PDB entry 1CIW | X-ray diffraction, 2.70 A resolution | chains C and D of the 4 polymer chains in the assembly

Chain C (and D):
Name: Protein (peanut lectin)
Organism: Arachis hypogaea
Notes: chain D of this document is another copy of the same molecule, construct and numbering; everything in this record applies to it too
UniProtKB: P02872; residues 1-236 here correspond to UniProt positions 24-259 (UniProt number = residue number + 23)
Chain sequence (236 residues; numbered 1 to 236; the number before each row is that of its first residue):
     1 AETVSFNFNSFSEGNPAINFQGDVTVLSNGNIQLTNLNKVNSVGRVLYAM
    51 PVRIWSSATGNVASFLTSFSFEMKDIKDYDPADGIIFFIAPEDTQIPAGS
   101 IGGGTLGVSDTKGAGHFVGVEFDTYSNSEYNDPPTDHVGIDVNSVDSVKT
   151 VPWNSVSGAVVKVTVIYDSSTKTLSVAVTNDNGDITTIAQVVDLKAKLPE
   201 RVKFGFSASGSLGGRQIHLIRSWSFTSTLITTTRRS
Disordered / not traced: 233-236
Ion coordination: Mn2+: Glu-121, Asp-123, Asp-132, His-137; Ca2+: Asp-123, Tyr-125, Asn-127, Asp-132
Curated features (UniProtKB/Swiss-Prot):
  - binding site (Mn(2+)): Glu-121, Asp-123, Asp-132, His-137
  - binding site (Ca(2+)): Asp-123, Tyr-125, Asn-127, Asp-132

How chain C and chain D interact:
Pairs across the interface (30; chain C residue first):
  Asn-9(C) / Lys-74(D)
  Ser-10(C) / Lys-74(D)
  Leu-27(C) / Ser-28(D)
  Leu-27(C) / Asn-29(D)
  Ser-28(C) / Leu-27(D)
  Ser-28(C) / Gln-33(D)  hydrogen bond
  Ser-28(C) / Leu-37(D)
  Ser-28(C) / Ile-217(D)
  Asn-29(C) / Leu-27(D)
  Asn-29(C) / Asn-29(D)
  Asn-29(C) / Lys-74(D)  hydrogen bond (backbone-side chain)
  Asn-29(C) / Ile-217(D)
  Asn-29(C) / Leu-219(D)
  Gly-30(C) / Lys-74(D)
  Asn-31(C) / Lys-74(D)
  Gln-33(C) / Ser-28(D)  hydrogen bond
  Leu-37(C) / Ser-28(D)
  Glu-72(C) / Arg-221(D)  salt bridge
  Lys-74(C) / Asn-9(D)
  Lys-74(C) / Ser-10(D)
  Lys-74(C) / Asn-29(D)  hydrogen bond (side chain-backbone)
  Lys-74(C) / Gly-30(D)
  Lys-74(C) / Asn-31(D)
  Gly-158(C) / Arg-221(D)
  Ile-217(C) / Ser-28(D)
  Ile-217(C) / Asn-29(D)
  Leu-219(C) / Asn-29(D)
  Arg-221(C) / Glu-72(D)  salt bridge
  Arg-221(C) / Gly-158(D)
  Arg-221(C) / Arg-221(D)
Other interface residues (no listed pair), chain C (17 interface residues in all): Val-160, Asp-181
Other interface residues (no listed pair), chain D (17 interface residues in all): Val-160, Lys-162

Summary:
Chain C and chain D each contribute 17 residues to their interface, with 4 hydrogen bonds and 2 salt bridges.
Polar pairs include Glu-72(C)/Arg-221(D), Ser-28(C)/Gln-33(D) and Asn-29(C)/Lys-74(D). UniProt lists 4
Mn2+-binding residues and 4 Ca2+-binding residues on chain C.
Both chains are Protein (peanut lectin) (Arachis hypogaea). Entry 1CIW (Peanut lectin complexed with
N-acetyllactosamine) was determined by X-ray diffraction (same publication as 1QF3).
